6MSM - chains A and B; structure by electron microscopy, 3.20 A resolution.

[Chain A]
Name: Cystic fibrosis transmembrane conductance regulator
Source organism: Homo sapiens
Notes: EC 3.6.3.49
Reference sequence: P13569 (CFTR_HUMAN); residues 1-1480 here = UniProt positions 1-1480
Sequence (1489 residues; numbered 1 to 1489; the number before each row is that of its first residue):
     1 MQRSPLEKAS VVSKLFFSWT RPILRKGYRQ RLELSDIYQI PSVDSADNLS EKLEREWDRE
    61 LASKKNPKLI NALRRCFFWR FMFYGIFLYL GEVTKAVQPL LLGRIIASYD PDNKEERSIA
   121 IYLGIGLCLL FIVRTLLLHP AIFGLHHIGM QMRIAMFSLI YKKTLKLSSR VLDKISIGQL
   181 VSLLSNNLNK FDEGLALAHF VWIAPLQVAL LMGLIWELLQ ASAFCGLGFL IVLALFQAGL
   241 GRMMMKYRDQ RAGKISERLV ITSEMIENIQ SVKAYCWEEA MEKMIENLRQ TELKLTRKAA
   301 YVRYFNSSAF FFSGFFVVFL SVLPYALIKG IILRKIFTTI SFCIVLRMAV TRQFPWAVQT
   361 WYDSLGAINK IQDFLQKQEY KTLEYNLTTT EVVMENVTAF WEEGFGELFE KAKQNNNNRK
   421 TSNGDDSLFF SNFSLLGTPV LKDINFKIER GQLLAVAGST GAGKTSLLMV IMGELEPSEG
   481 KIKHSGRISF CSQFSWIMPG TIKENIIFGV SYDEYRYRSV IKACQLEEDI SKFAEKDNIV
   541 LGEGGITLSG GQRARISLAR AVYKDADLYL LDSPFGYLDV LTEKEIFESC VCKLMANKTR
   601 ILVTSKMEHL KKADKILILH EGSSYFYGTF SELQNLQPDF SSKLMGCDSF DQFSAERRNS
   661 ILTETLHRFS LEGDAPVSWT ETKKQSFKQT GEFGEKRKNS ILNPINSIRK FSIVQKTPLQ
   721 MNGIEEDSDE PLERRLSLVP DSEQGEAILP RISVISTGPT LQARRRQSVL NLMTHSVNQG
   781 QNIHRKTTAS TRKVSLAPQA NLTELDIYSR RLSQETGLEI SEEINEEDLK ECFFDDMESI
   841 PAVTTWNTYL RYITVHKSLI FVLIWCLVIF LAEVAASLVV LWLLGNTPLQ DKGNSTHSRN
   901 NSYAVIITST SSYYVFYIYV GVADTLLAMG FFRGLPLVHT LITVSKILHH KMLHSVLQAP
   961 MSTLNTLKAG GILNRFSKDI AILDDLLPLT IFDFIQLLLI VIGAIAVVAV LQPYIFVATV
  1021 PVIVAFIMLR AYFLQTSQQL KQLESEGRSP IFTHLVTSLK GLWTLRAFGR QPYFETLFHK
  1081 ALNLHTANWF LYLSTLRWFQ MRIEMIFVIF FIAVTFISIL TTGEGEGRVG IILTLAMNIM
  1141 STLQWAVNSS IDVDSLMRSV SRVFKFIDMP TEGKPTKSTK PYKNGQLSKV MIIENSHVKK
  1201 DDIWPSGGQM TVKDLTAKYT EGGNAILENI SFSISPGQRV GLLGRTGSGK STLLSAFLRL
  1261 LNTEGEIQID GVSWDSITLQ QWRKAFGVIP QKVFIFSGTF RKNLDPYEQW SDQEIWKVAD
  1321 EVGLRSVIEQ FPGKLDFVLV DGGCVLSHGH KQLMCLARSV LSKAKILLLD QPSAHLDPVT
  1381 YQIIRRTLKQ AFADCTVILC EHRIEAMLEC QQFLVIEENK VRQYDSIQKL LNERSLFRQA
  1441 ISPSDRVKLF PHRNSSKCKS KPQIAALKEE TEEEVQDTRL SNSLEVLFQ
Unresolved in the structure: 410-434, 638-844, 890-899, 1174-1201, 1452-1489
Sequence notes: engineered mutation Q1371 (Glu in P13569); expression tag (1481-1489)
Ion coordination: Mg2+ site 1: T465, Q493 (together with ATP); Mg2+ site 2: S1251, Q1291 (together with ATP)
Small-molecule neighbours:
  - ATP (adenosine-5'-triphosphate), molecule 1: D173, W401, V440, S459, T460, G461, A462, G463, K464, T465, S466, Q493, Q1330, C1344, V1345, L1346, S1347, H1348, G1349, H1350
  - ATP, molecule 2: F533, I546, T547, S549, G550, G551, Q552, Y577, N965, Y1219, I1226, R1245, T1246, G1247, S1248, G1249, K1250, S1251, T1252, Q1291, H1402
Swiss-Prot annotation at these positions:
  - motif: T1478 to L1480 (PDZ-binding)
  - binding site (ATP): W401, S434, G458 to T465, Q493, Y1219, G1244 to S1251
  - modified residue: S549 (Phosphoserine), S660 (Phosphoserine), S670 (Phosphoserine), S686 (Phosphoserine), S700 (Phosphoserine), S712 (Phosphoserine), T717 (Phosphothreonine), S737 (Phosphoserine), S753 (Phosphoserine), S768 (Phosphoserine), S790 (Phosphoserine), S795 (Phosphoserine), S813 (Phosphoserine), S1444 (Phosphoserine), S1456 (Phosphoserine)
  - lipidation (S-palmitoyl cysteine): C524, C1395
  - glycosylation (N-linked (GlcNAc...) asparagine): N894, N900
  - cross-link: K688 (Glycyl lysine isopeptide (Lys-Gly) (interchain with G-Cter in ubiquitin))
  - natural variant: S13 (S13F: In CF), R31 (R31C; R31L: In CF; uncertain significance), S42 (S42F: In CF), D44 (D44G: In CF; uncertain significance; D44V), S50 (S50Y: In CBAVD), W57 (W57G: In CF), P67 (P67L: In CF), R74 (R74W: In CF and CBAVD; uncertain significance), R75 (R75Q: In CF), G85 (G85E: In CF), F87 (F87L: In CF), G91 (G91R: In CF), 149 further natural variant entries in UniProt
  - mutagenesis: R347 (R347D: Decreases glutathione uptake. Increases affinity for glutathione), K464 (K464A: Decreases glutathione uptake; K464M: Impaired maturation of glycan chains indicating impaired trafficking from the endoplasmic reticulum to the cell membrane), F508 (F508R: Impaired maturation of glycan chains indicating impaired trafficking from the endoplasmic reticulum to the cell membrane), I539 (I539T: Enhances trafficking from the endoplasmic reticulum to the cell membrane), N894 (N894D: Abolishes N-glycosylation, enhances endocytosis and impairs subsequent recycling to the cell surface; when associated with D-900), N900 (N900D: Abolishes N-glycosylation, enhances endocytosis and impairs subsequent recycling to the cell surface; when associated with D-894), M1137 (M1137R: Abolishes channel activity. Impairs protein maturation, suggesting the protein is retained in the endoplasmic reticulum), I1139 (I1139V: Decreases channel activity, no visible effect on protein maturation), D1154 (D1154G: Decreases channel activity, no visible effect on protein maturation), K1250 (K1250A: Decreases glutathione uptake; K1250M: No effect on maturation of glycans, suggesting that trafficking to the plasma membrane is not altered), T1478 to L1480 (Reduces interaction with MARCHF2 and abolishes subsequent MARCHF2-mediated degradation. No effect on localization to the Golgi)
Reported in the primary citation:
  - mutagenesis - E1371Q: abolished catalytic activity (citing earlier work)
  - contacts within the chain: R352-D993 (salt bridge)
  - disease-associated variants - L927P: decreased expression (citing earlier work)
  - conformationally variable residues (helix shift): A107 to Y109, L927, V1129 to T1134
  - disease-associated variants - R352Q (proposed by the authors, not directly observed)

[Chain B]
Name: Piece of Molecule-1
Source organism: Homo sapiens
Sequence (17 residues; numbered 1 to 17; the number before each row is that of its first residue; X marks 17 residues of unknown identity (built as UNK)):
     1 XXXXXXXXXX XXXXXXX

[Chain A / chain B interface]
Chain A side of the interface, 12 residues: M1, L34, Q39, D47, L1043, E1046, P1050, T1076, H1079, K1080, N1083, L1084
From the paper, about this interface:
  - interface residues, chain A: L34(A)

[In short]
No residue of chain A is in contact with chain B. Chain A binds ATP. T465(A) and Q493(A) form the Mg2+ site 1.
From UniProt: 20 ATP-binding residues and 13 mutagenesis sites on chain A. The paper reports that E1371Q of
chain A abolishes catalytic activity; the interface residue L34(A).
Chain A is Cystic fibrosis transmembrane conductance regulator and chain B is Piece of Molecule-1, both from
Homo sapiens; the structure, Phosphorylated, ATP-bound human cystic fibrosis transmembrane conductance
regulator (CFTR), was determined by electron microscopy.
